8RAM - chains A and P of the 19 polymer chains in the assembly; structure by electron microscopy, 2.80 A resolution.

# Chain A
Name: DNA-directed RNA polymerase II subunit RPB1
Organism: Saccharomyces cerevisiae
Notes: EC 2.7.7.6
UniProtKB: P04050 (RPB1_YEAST); residue numbers follow UniProt; this construct covers 1-1733
Amino-acid sequence (1733 residues; each row starts with the number of its first residue):
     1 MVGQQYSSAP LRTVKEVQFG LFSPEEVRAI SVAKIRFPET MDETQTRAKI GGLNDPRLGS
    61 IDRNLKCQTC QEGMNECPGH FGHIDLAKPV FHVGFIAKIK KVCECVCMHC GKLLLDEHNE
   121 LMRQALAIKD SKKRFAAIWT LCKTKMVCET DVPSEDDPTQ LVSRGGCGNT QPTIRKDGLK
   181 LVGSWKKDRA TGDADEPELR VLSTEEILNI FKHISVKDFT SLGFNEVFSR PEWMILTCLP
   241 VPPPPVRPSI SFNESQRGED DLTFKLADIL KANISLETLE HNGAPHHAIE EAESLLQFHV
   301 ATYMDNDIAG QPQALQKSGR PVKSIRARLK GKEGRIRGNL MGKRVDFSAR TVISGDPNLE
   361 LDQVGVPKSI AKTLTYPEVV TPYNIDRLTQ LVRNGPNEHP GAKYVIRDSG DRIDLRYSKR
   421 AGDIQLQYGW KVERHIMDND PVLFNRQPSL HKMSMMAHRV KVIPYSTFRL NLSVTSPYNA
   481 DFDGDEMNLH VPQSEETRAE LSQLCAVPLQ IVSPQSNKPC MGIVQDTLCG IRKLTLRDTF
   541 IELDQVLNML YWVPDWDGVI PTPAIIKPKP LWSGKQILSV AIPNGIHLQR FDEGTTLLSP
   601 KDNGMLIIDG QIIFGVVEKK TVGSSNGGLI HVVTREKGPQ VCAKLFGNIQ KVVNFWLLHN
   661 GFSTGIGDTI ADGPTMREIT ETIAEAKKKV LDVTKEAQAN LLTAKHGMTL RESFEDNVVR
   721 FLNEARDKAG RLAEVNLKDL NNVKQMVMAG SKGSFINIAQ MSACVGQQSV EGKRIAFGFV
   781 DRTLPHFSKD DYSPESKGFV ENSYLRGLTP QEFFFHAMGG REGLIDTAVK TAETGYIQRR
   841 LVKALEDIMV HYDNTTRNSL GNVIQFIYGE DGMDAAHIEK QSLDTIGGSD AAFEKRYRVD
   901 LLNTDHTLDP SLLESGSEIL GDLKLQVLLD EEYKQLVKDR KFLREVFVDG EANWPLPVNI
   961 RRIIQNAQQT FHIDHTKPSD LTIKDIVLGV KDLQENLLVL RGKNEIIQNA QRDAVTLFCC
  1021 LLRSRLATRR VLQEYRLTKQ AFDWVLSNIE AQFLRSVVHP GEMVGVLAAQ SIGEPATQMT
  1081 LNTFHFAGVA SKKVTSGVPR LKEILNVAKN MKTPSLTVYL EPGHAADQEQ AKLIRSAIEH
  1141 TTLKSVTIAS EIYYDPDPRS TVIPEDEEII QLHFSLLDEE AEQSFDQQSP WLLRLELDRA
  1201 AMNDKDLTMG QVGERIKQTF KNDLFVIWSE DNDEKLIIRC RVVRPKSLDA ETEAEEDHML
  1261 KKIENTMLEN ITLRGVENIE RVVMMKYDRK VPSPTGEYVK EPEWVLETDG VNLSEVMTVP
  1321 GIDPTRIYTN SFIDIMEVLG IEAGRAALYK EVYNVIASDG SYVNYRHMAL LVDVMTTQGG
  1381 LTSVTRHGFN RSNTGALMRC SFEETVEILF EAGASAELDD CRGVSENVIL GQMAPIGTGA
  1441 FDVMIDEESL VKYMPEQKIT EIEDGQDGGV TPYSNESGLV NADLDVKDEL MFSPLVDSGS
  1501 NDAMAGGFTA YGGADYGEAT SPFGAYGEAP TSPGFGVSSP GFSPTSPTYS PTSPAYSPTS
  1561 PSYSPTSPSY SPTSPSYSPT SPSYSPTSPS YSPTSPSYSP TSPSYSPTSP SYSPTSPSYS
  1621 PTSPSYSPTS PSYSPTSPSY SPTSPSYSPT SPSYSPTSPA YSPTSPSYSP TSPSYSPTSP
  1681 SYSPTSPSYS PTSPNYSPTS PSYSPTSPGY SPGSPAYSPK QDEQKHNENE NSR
Unresolved in the structure: 1-3, 186-196, 253-256, 1080-1092, 1176-1186, 1245-1256, 1455-1733
Metal / ion sites: Zn2+ site 1: Cys67, Cys77; Zn2+ site 2: Cys107, Cys110, Cys167; Mg2+: Asp481, Asp483, Asp485 (shared with U35(P) of chain P)
UniProt features mapped onto this chain:
  - region: Pro248 to Asp260 (Lid loop), Asn306 to Lys323 (Rudder loop), Pro810 to Glu822 (Bridging helix)
  - binding site (Zn(2+)): Cys67, Cys70, Cys77, His80, Cys107, Cys110, Cys148, Cys167
  - binding site (Mg(2+)): Asp481, Asp483, Asp485
  - modified residue: Thr1471 (Phosphothreonine)
  - cross-link (Glycyl lysine isopeptide (Lys-Gly)): Lys695 (interchain with G-Cter in ubiquitin), Lys1246 (interchain with G-Cter in ubiquitin), Lys1350 (interchain with G-Cter in ubiquitin)
  - natural variant: Ser1653 to Pro1659 (deletion: In strain: A364A)
  - mutagenesis: Lys1246 (K1246R: Impairs ubiquitination during transcription stress)

# Chain P
Molecule: 35-nt RNA strand
Sequence (35 nucleotides; row label = number of the first residue in the row):
     1 AGUCGUGCGU CUAAUAACCG GAGAGGGAAC CCACU
Unresolved in the structure: 14-19
Metal / ion sites: Mg2+: U35 (shared with Asp481(A), Asp483(A), Asp485(A) of chain A)

# Chain A / chain P interface
Residue-residue contacts - 9 pairs, chain A then chain P:
  Ile250(A) - G26(P)  base contact
  Ile250(A) - G27(P)  sugar contact
  Ser251(A) - G26(P)  base contact
  Phe252(A) - G26(P)  base contact
  Arg320(A) - G27(P)  sugar contact
  Arg320(A) - A28(P)  hydrogen bond to the sugar
  Asp481(A) - U35(P)  phosphate contact
  Asp483(A) - U35(P)  phosphate contact
  Asp485(A) - U35(P)  hydrogen bond to the sugar
Interface residues without a listed pair, chain A (12 interface residues in all): Arg63, Tyr417, Arg446, Pro448, Gly484
Interface residues without a listed pair, chain P (6 interface residues in all): G23, G25

# In short
12 residues of chain A and 6 residues of chain P are in contact; the contacts include 2 hydrogen bonds. Polar
contacts include Arg320(A)-A28(P) and Asp485(A)-U35(P). UniProt lists 8 Zn2+-binding residues, 3 Mg2+-binding
residues and one mutagenesis site on chain A.
Here chain A is DNA-directed RNA polymerase II subunit RPB1 (Saccharomyces cerevisiae) and chain P is a 35-nt
RNA strand. Entry 8RAM (Structure of Sen1 bound RNA Polymerase II pre-termination complex) was determined by
electron microscopy (same publication as 8RAN, 8RAO and 8RAP).
